Entry 6VR2 (X-ray diffraction, 1.77 A resolution); this record covers chains A and B.

Chain A (and B):
Protein: Aminoglycoside 2'-N-acetyltransferase
Organism: Providencia stuartii
Notes: EC 2.3.1.59; chain B of this document is another copy of the same molecule, construct and numbering; everything in this record applies to it too
Reference sequence: Q52424 (AAC2_PROST); numbering as in UniProt (aligned over 1-178)
Sequence (178 residues; row label = number of the first residue in the row):
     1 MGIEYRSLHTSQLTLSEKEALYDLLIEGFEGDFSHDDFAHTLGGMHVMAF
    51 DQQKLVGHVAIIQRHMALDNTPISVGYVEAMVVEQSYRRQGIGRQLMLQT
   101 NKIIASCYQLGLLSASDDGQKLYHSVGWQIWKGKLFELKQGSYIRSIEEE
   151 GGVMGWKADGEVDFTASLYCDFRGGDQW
Disordered / not traced: 1 (chain B: 1, 159)
Small-molecule neighbours:
  - coenzyme A (COA): Gly28, Phe29, Met81, Val82, Val83, Arg88, Arg89, Gln90, Gly91, Ile92, Gly93, Arg94, Ser114, Ala115, Ser116, Lys121, Leu122, Tyr123
  - acetylated-tobramycin (R7Y; (1S,2S,3R,4S,6R)-3-{[2-(acetylamino)-6-amino-2,3,6-trideoxy-alpha-D-ribo-hexopyranosyl]oxy}-4,6-diamino-2-hydroxycycloh exyl 3-amino-3-deoxy-alpha-D-glucopyranoside): Phe29, Asp32, Phe33, Asp37, Val78, Glu79, Ala80, Met81, Leu113, Ser114, Ser116, Asp117, Tyr123, Glu148, Glu149, Asp176, Trp178
What the authors report for this chain:
  - binding site for coenzyme A: Arg89 to Gly91
  - binding site for acetylated-tobramycin: Asp32, Asp37, Ala80, Met81, Ser114, Asp117, Glu148, Glu149, Trp178
  - specificity-determining residues: Asp37, Glu149, Trp178
  - conformationally variable residues (side-chain flip): Glu148

Chain A / chain B interface:
Contacting residue pairs (51):
  Ser7(A) with Gln12(B)
  His9(A) with His9(B); Met45(B); Cys107(B); Tyr108(B)
  Thr10(A) with Cys107(B)
  Ser11(A) with Ser106(B); Cys107(B), hydrogen bond (backbone-side chain)
  Gln12(A) with Ser7(B)
  Lys18(A) with Ser106(B), hydrogen bond (side chain-backbone)
  Leu42(A) with Gln63(B), hydrogen bond (backbone-side chain)
  Gly43(A) with Gln63(B), hydrogen bond (backbone-side chain); Tyr108(B), hydrogen bond (backbone-side chain)
  Gly44(A) with Gln63(B)
  Met45(A) with His9(B)
  Ile62(A) with Gln63(B); His65(B)
  Gln63(A) with Leu42(B); Gly43(B), hydrogen bond (side chain-backbone); Ile62(B); Gln63(B); His65(B), hydrogen bond (backbone-side chain)
  Arg64(A) with His65(B)
  His65(A) with Gln63(B), hydrogen bond (side chain-backbone); Arg64(B); Asp171(B); Phe172(B)
  Met66(A) with Phe172(B)
  Ala67(A) with Phe172(B), hydrophobic
  Asn70(A) with Phe172(B)
  Pro72(A) with Phe172(B); Arg173(B); Gly174(B)
  Ser106(A) with Ser11(B)
  Cys107(A) with His9(B); Thr10(B); Ser11(B), hydrogen bond (side chain-backbone)
  Tyr108(A) with His9(B); Gly43(B), hydrogen bond (side chain-backbone)
  Leu138(A) with Tyr143(B)
  Gly141(A) with Tyr143(B)
  Tyr143(A) with Leu138(B); Gly141(B)
  Asp171(A) with His65(B); Asp171(B)
  Phe172(A) with His65(B); Ala67(B), hydrophobic; Asn70(B); Pro72(B)
  Arg173(A) with Pro72(B)
  Gly174(A) with Pro72(B)
Also at the interface, not in a pair above, chain A (30 interface residues in all): Thr71, Ile103
Also at the interface, not in a pair above, chain B (29 interface residues in all): Gly44, Met66, Thr71, Ile103

In short:
30 residues of chain A and 29 residues of chain B are in contact, with 10 hydrogen bonds. Among the polar
pairs are Ser11(A)-Cys107(B), Lys18(A)-Ser106(B) and Leu42(A)-Gln63(B). From the paper: a binding site for
acetylated-tobramycin at Asp32(A), Asp37(A) and Ala80(A) among others; a binding site for coenzyme A at
Arg89(A).
Chain A and chain B are both Aminoglycoside 2'-N-acetyltransferase (Providencia stuartii); the structure,
Aminoglycoside N-2'-Acetyltransferase-Ia [AAC(2')-Ia] in complex with acetylated-tobramycin and CoA, was
determined by X-ray diffraction, deposited together with 6VR3, 6VTA and 7JZS.
